5XYM - chains 3 and A of the 31 polymer chains in the assembly; structure by electron microscopy, 3.08 A resolution.

== Chain 3 ==
Name: 50S ribosomal protein L35
Organism: Mycobacterium smegmatis (strain ATCC 700084 / mc(2)155)
UniProtKB: A0QYU7 (RL35_MYCS2); residue numbers follow UniProt; this construct covers 1-64
Chain sequence (64 residues; row label = number of the first residue in the row):
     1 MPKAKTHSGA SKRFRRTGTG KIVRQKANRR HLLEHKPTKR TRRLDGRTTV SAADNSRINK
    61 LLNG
Unresolved in the structure: 1

== Chain A ==
Molecule: 23S RNA
Organism: Mycobacterium smegmatis (strain ATCC 700084 / mc(2)155)
Sequence (3164 nucleotides; row label = number of the first residue in the row):
     1 UUGUAAGUGU UUAAGGGCGC AUGGUGGAUG CCUUGGCACU GGGAGCCGAU GAAGGACGUA
    61 GGAGGCUGCG AUAAGCCUCG GGGAGCUGUC AACCGAGCGU UGAUCCGAGG AUGUCCGAAU
   121 GGGGAAACCC GGCACGAGUG AUGUCGUGUC ACCAGGCGCU GAAUAUAUAG GCGUCUGGGG
   181 GGAACGCGGG GAAGUGAAAC AUCUCAGUAC CCGUAGGAAG AGAAAACAAA AUGUGAUUCC
   241 GUGAGUAGUG GCGAGCGAAA GCGGAGGAUG GCUAAACCGU AUGCAUGUGA UACCGGGUAG
   301 GGGUUGUGUG UGCGGGGUUG UGGGACCUAU CUUUCCGGCU CUACCUGGCU GGAGGGCAGU
   361 GAGAAAAUGU UGUGGUUAGC GGAAAUGGCU UGGGAUGGCC UGCCGUAGAC GGUGAGAGCC
   421 CGGUACGUGA AAACCCGACG UCUGUCUUGA UGGUGUUCCC GAGUAGCAGC GGGCCCGUGG
   481 AAUCUGCUGU GAAUCUGCCG GGACCACCCG GUAAGCCUGA AUACUUCCCA GUGACCGAUA
   541 GCGGAUUAGU ACCGUGAGGG AAUGGUGAAA AGUACCCCGG GAGGGGAGUG AAAGAGUACC
   601 UGAAACCGUG CGCUUACAAU CCGUCAGAGC CCUCGACGUG UCGUGGGGUG AUGGCGUGCC
   661 UUUUGAAGAA UGAGCCUGCG AGUCAGGGAC AUGUCGCGAG GUUAACCCGG GUGGGGUAGC
   721 CGCAGCGAAA GCGAGUCUGA AUAGGGCGUA UCCACACAAG AGUGUGUGGU GUAGUGGUGU
   781 GUUCUGGACC CGAAGCGGAG UGAUCUACCC AUGGCCAGGG UGAAGCGCGG GUAAGACCGC
   841 GUGGAGGCCC GAACCCACUU AGGUUGAAGA CUGAGGGGAU GAGCUGUGGG UAGGGGUGAA
   901 AGGCCAAUCA AACUCCGUGA UAGCUGGUUC UCCCCGAAAU GCAUUUAGGU GCAGCGUCGC
   961 AUGUUUCUUG CCGGAGGUAG AGCUACUGGA UGGCCGAUGG GCCCCACAGG GUUACUGACG
  1021 UCAGCCAAAC UCCGAAUGCC GGUAAGUCCA AGAGUGCGGC AGUGGGACGG CGGGGGAUAA
  1081 GCUCCGUGCG UCGAGAGGGA AACAGCCCAG AUCGCCGGCU AAGGCCCCUA AGCGUGUGCU
  1141 AAGUGGAAAA GGAUGUGCAG UCGCGAAGAC AACCAGGAGG UUGGCUUAGA AGCAGCCACC
  1201 CUUGAAAGAG UGCGUAAUAG CUCACUGGUC AAGUGAUUGU GCGCCGAUAA UGUAGCGGGG
  1261 CUCAAGCACA CCGCCGAAGC CGCGGCAGCC AACGUGUUGG CUGGGUAGGG GAGCGUCCUG
  1321 CAUCCGGUGA AGCCGCCGAG UGAUCGAGUG GUGGAGGGUG UGGGAGUGAG AAUGCAGGCA
  1381 UGAGUAGCGA UUAGGCAAGU GAGAACCUUG CCCGCCGAAA GACCAAGGGU UCCUGGGCCA
  1441 GGCCAGUCCG CCCAGGGUGA GUCGGGACCU AAGGCGAGGC CGACAGGCGU AGUCGAUGGA
  1501 CAACGGGUUG AUAUUCCCGU ACCCGUGUAU GUGCGUCCAU GAUGAAUCAG CGGUACUAAC
  1561 CAUCCAAAAC CACCGUGACC GCACCUUUCG GGGUGUGGCG UUGGUGGGGC UGCAUGGGAC
  1621 CUUCGUUGGU AGUAGUCAAG CGAUGGGGUG ACGCAGGAAG GUAGCCGUAC CGGUCAGUGG
  1681 UAAUACCGGG GUAAGCCUGU AGGGAGUCAG AUAGGUAAAU CCGUCUGGCA UAUAUCCUGA
  1741 GAGGUGAUGC AUAGCCGAGU GAGGCGAAUU CGGUGAUCCU AUGCUGCCGA GAAAAGCCUC
  1801 UAGCGAGGAC AUACACGGCC CGUACCCCAA ACCAACACAG GUGGUCAGGU AGAGAAUACU
  1861 AAGGCGUACG AGUGAACUAU GGUUAAGGAA CUCGGCAAAA UGCCCCCGUA ACUUCGGGAG
  1921 AAGGGGGACC CACAUGGCGU GUAAGCCUUU ACGGCCCAAG CGUGAGUGGG UGGCACAAAC
  1981 CAGUGAGAAG CGACUGUUUA CUAAAAACAC AGGUCCGUGC GAAGUCGCAA GACGAUGUAU
  2041 ACGGACUGAC GCCUGCCCGG UGCUGGAAGG UUAAGAGGAC CCGUUAACUC CCUUUGGGGG
  2101 UGAAGCGGAG AAUUUAAGCC CCAGUAAACG GCGGUGGUAA CUAUAACCAU CCUAAGGUAG
  2161 CGAAAUUCCU UGUCGGGUAA GUUCCGACCU GCACGAAUGG CGUAACGACU UCUCAACUGU
  2221 CUCAACCAUA GACUCGGCGA AAUUGCACUA CGAGUAAAGA UGCUCGUUAC GCGCGGCAGG
  2281 ACGAAAAGAC CCCGGGACCU UCACUACAAC UUGGUAUUGG UGCUCGAUAC GGUUUGUGUA
  2341 GGAUAGGUGG GAGACUGUGA AGCUCACACG CCAGUGUGGG UGGAGUCGUU GUUGAAAUAC
  2401 CACUCUGAUC GUAUUGGGCC UCUAACCUCG GACCGUAUAU CCGGUUCAGG GACAGUGCCU
  2461 GGUGGGUAGU UUAACUGGGG CGGUUGCCUC CUAAAAUGUA ACGGAGGCGC CCAAAGGUUC
  2521 CCUCAACCUG GACGGCAAUC AGGUGUUGAG UGUAAGUGCA CAAGGGAGCU UGACUGCGAG
  2581 ACGGACAUGU CGAGCAGGGA CGAAAGUCGG GACUAGUGAU CCGGCACCUC UGAGUGGAAG
  2641 GGGUGUCGCU CAACGGAUAA AAGGUACCCC GGGGAUAACA GGCUGAUCUU CCCCAAGAGU
  2701 CCAUAUCGAC GGGAUGGUUU GGCACCUCGA UGUCGGCUCG UCGCAUCCUG GGGCUGGAGC
  2761 AGGUCCCAAG GGUUGGGCUG UUCGCCCAUU AAAGCGGCAC GCGAGCUGGG UUUAGAACGU
  2821 CGUGAGACAG UUCGGUCUCU AUCCGCCGCG CGCGUCAGAA GCUUGAGGAA ACCUGUCCCU
  2881 AGUACGAGAG GACCGGGACG GACGAACCUC UGGUAUACCA GUUGUCCCAC CAGGGGCACG
  2941 GCUGGAUAGC CACGUUCGGA CAGGAUAACC GCUGAAAGCA UCUAAGCGGG AAACCUCUUC
  3001 CAAGACCAGG CUUCUCACCC UCUAGGAGGG AUAAGGCCCC CCGCAGACCA CGGGAUUGAU
  3061 AGACCAGACC UGGAAGCCUA GUAAUAGGUG CAGGGAACUG GCACUAACCG GCCGAAAACU
  3121 UACAACACCC CAUAAUCGUU GUAAGAAGAA AACAUUGACG CACC
Unresolved in the structure: 1-5, 161, 280-311, 326-372, 440-457, 638-643, 996-1017, 1163-1232, 1293-1296, 1529-1638, 1678, 1709, 1730-1733, 1758-1764, 1806-1812, 1944-1958, 2090-2099, 2328-2415, 2438, 3109, 3116-3164
Metal / ion sites: Mg2+ site 1 near G16 (its only coordinating residue here); Mg2+ site 2: C31, G1357; Mg2+ site 3 near U72 (its only coordinating residue here); Mg2+ site 4 near U120 (its only coordinating residue here); Mg2+ site 5: A199, C200; Mg2+ site 6 near A383 (its only coordinating residue here); Mg2+ site 7: U483, G500; Mg2+ site 8: G502, G2634; Mg2+ site 9 near G541 (its only coordinating residue here); Mg2+ site 10: G541, G544; Mg2+ site 11: C600, U601; Mg2+ site 12: C621, C2263; 96 more Mg2+ sites not listed

== How chain 3 and chain A interact ==
Contacting residue pairs (88):
  Pro-2(3) with G686(A), base contact; G688(A), sugar contact; U785(A), base contact
  Lys-3(3) with A244(A), hydrogen bond to the phosphate; G245(A), salt bridge to the phosphate; G688(A), sugar contact
  Ala-4(3) with G688(A), hydrogen bond to the sugar
  Lys-5(3) with G245(A), base contact; C256(A), salt bridge to the phosphate; G257(A), hydrogen bond to the base
  Thr-6(3) with G245(A), sugar contact; U246(A), hydrogen bond to the phosphate
  His-7(3) with A254(A), salt bridge to the phosphate
  Ser-8(3) with G250(A), base contact; G255(A), hydrogen bond to the base; C256(A), hydrogen bond to the base
  Gly-9(3) with G250(A), base contact
  Lys-12(3) with U249(A), hydrogen bond to the base; G250(A), hydrogen bond to the base; C252(A), hydrogen bond to the base
  Arg-13(3) with G253(A), salt bridge to the phosphate; U2620(A), hydrogen bond to the sugar; C2621(A), sugar contact
  Arg-15(3) with G727(A), salt bridge to the phosphate; A728(A), salt bridge to the phosphate
  Thr-17(3) with C726(A), phosphate contact; C747(A), sugar contact; G748(A), hydrogen bond to the phosphate
  Gly-18(3) with C726(A), hydrogen bond to the phosphate
  Thr-19(3) with G748(A), hydrogen bond to the phosphate
  Lys-21(3) with G748(A), salt bridge to the phosphate
  Arg-24(3) with A2587(A), salt bridge to the phosphate; U2588(A), salt bridge to the phosphate
  Lys-26(3) with U2588(A), phosphate contact
  Ala-27(3) with U2588(A), hydrogen bond to the phosphate; A2619(A), sugar contact; U2620(A), phosphate contact
  Asn-28(3) with U2588(A), hydrogen bond to the phosphate; G2589(A), hydrogen bond to the phosphate; A2619(A), hydrogen bond to the phosphate; U2620(A), hydrogen bond to the phosphate
  Arg-29(3) with U2620(A), phosphate contact; G2645(A), salt bridge to the phosphate
  Arg-30(3) with U2620(A), phosphate contact; C2621(A), salt bridge to the phosphate; C2647(A), hydrogen bond to the base
  His-31(3) with A2619(A), salt bridge to the phosphate; G2648(A), hydrogen bond to the base; C2649(A), base contact
  Leu-32(3) with G2618(A), phosphate contact; C2647(A), phosphate contact; G2648(A), phosphate contact
  Leu-33(3) with U2646(A), phosphate contact; C2647(A), hydrogen bond to the phosphate
  Glu-34(3) with C2647(A), phosphate contact
  His-35(3) with U2617(A), sugar contact; G2618(A), salt bridge to the phosphate
  Lys-36(3) with G2618(A), salt bridge to the phosphate
  Pro-37(3) with G2610(A), phosphate contact
  Thr-38(3) with U2575(A), phosphate contact; G2576(A), phosphate contact
  Lys-39(3) with C2591(A), salt bridge to the phosphate; G2592(A), salt bridge to the phosphate; G2609(A), sugar contact; G2610(A), phosphate contact
  Arg-40(3) with G2589(A), salt bridge to the phosphate; U2590(A), salt bridge to the phosphate
  Arg-42(3) with C2577(A), base contact; G2578(A), hydrogen bond to the base; G2609(A), base contact
  Arg-43(3) with G2589(A), salt bridge to the phosphate; U2590(A), base contact
  Leu-44(3) with G2589(A), phosphate contact
  Arg-47(3) with G727(A), salt bridge to the phosphate; A728(A), salt bridge to the phosphate
  Thr-49(3) with C747(A), phosphate contact
  Ser-51(3) with C2586(A), hydrogen bond to the phosphate
  Ala-52(3) with C1057(A), phosphate contact
  Ala-53(3) with C952(A), sugar contact; A953(A), phosphate contact; A2585(A), sugar contact
  Asp-54(3) with C2586(A), hydrogen bond to the sugar
  Asn-55(3) with G1058(A), hydrogen bond to the phosphate
  Arg-57(3) with G951(A), sugar contact; C952(A), salt bridge to the phosphate
  Asn-63(3) with A689(A), sugar contact; C690(A), sugar contact
  Gly-64(3) with C690(A), phosphate contact
Other interface residues (no listed pair), chain 3 (48 interface residues in all): Thr-41, Asp-45, Ser-56, Lys-60
Other interface residues (no listed pair), chain A (55 interface residues in all): G725, U749, G1059, C1060, U2644

== Summary ==
Chain 3 and chain A form an interface of 48 and 55 residues respectively; the contacts include 25 hydrogen
bonds and 22 salt bridges. Among the polar pairs are Lys-5(3)/G257(A), Ser-8(3)/G255(A) and Ser-8(3)/C256(A).
C31(A) and G1357(A) form the Mg2+ site 2.
Here chain 3 is 50S ribosomal protein L35 and chain A is 23S RNA, both from Mycobacterium smegmatis (strain
ATCC 700084 / mc(2)155). Entry 5XYM (Large subunit of Mycobacterium smegmatis) was determined by electron
microscopy together with 5XYU from the same study.
